PDB entry 2XCO | X-ray diffraction, 3.10 A resolution | chain A

# Chain A
Name: DNA gyrase subunit B, DNA gyrase subunit A
From: Staphylococcus aureus
Notes: EC 5.99.1.3; fragment: c-terminal 27kda domain, residues 410-644, n-terminal 56kda domain, residues 2-491
UniProtKB: chimeric construct of P66937, Q99XG5: residues 410-644 from P66937 (GYRB_STAAN) positions 410-644 (same numbers); residues 1002-1491 from Q99XG5 positions 2-491 (UniProt number = residue number - 1000)
Amino-acid sequence (726 residues; each row starts with the number of its first residue; note: 357 numbers in that range are skipped by the numbering (no residue carries them; nothing is unmodelled there)):
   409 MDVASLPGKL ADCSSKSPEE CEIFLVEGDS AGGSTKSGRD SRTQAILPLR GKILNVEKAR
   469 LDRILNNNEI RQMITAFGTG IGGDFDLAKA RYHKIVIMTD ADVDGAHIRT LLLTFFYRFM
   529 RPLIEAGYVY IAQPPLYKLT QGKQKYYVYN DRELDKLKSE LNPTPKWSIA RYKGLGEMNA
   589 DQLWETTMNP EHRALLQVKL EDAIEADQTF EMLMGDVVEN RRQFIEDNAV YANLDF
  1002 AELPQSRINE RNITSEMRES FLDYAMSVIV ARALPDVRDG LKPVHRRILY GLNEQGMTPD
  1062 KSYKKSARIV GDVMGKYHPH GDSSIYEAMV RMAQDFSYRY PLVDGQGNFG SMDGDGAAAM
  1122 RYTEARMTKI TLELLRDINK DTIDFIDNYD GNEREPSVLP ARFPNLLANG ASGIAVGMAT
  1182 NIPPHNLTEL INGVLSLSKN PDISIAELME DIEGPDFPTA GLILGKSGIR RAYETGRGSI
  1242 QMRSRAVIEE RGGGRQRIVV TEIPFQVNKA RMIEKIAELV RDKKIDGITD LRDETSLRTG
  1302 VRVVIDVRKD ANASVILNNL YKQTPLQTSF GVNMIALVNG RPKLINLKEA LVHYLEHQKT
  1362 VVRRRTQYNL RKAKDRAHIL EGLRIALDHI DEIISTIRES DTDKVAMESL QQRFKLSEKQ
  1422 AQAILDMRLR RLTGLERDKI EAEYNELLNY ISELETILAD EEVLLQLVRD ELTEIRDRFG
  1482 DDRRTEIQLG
Disordered / not traced: 409-412, 464-468, 489-494, 550, 569-575, 608-644, 1002-1026, 1175-1177
Sequence notes: expression tag (409)
Curated features (UniProtKB/Swiss-Prot):
  - binding site (Mg(2+)): Glu-435, Asp-508, Asp-510
  - site (Interaction with DNA): Lys-460, Asn-463
  - active site: Tyr-1123 (O-(5'-phospho-DNA)-tyrosine intermediate)

# Summary
Curated annotation (UniProt) lists 3 Mg2+-binding residues and active-site residue Tyr-1123.
Chain A is DNA gyrase subunit B, DNA gyrase subunit A (Staphylococcus aureus); the structure, The 3.1A crystal
structure of the catalytic core (B'A' region) of Staphylococcus aureus DNA Gyrase, was determined by X-ray
diffraction together with 2XCQ and 2XCR from the same study.
